6Q82 - chains A and B; structure by X-ray diffraction, 2.99 A resolution.

Chain A:
Protein: Importin beta-like protein KAP122
Organism: Saccharomyces cerevisiae (strain ATCC 204508 / S288c)
Reference sequence: P32767 (KA122_YEAST); numbering as in UniProt (aligned over 2-1081)
Chain sequence (1080 residues; row label = number of the first residue in the row):
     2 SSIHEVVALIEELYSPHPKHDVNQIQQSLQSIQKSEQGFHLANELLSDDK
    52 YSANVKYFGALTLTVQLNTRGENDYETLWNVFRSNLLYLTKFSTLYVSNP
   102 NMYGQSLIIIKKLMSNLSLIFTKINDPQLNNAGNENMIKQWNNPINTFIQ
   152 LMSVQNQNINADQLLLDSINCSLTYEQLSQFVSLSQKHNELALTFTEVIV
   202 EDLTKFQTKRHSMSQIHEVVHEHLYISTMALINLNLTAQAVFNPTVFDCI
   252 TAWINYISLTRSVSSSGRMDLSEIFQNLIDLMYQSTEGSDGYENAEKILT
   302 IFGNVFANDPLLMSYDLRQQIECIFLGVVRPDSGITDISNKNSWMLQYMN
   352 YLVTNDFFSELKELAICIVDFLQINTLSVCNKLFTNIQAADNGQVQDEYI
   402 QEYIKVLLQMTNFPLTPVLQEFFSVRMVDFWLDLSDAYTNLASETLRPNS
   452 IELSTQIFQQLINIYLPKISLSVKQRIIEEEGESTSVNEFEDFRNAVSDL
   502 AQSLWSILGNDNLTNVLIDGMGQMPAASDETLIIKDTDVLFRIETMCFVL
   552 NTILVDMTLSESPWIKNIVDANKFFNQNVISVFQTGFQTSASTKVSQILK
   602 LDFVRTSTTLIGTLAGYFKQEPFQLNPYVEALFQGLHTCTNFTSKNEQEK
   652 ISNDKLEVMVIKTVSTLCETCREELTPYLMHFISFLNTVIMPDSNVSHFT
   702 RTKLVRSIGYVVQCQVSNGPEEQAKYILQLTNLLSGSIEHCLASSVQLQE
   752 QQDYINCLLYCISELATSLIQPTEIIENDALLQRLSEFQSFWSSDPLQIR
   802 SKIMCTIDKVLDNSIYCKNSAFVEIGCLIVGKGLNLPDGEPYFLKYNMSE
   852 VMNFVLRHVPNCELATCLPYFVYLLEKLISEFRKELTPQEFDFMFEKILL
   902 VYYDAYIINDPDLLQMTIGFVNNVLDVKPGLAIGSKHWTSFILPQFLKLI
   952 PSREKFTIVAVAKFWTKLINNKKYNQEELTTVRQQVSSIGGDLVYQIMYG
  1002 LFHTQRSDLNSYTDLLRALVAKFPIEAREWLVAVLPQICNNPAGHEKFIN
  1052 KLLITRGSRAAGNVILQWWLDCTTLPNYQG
Disordered / not traced: 2, 70-77, 130-136, 156-161, 264-267, 329-342, 389-392, 1040-1043, 1077-1081
Modified positions: Mse103, Mse115, Mse138, Mse153, Mse214, Mse230, Mse270, Mse283, Mse314, Mse346, Mse350, Mse411, Mse428, Mse522, Mse525, Mse547, Mse558, Mse660, Mse681, Mse692, Mse805, Mse849, Mse853, Mse895, Mse917, Mse999 (selenomethionine; parent Met)

Chain B:
Protein: GTP-binding nuclear protein Ran
Organism: Homo sapiens
Reference sequence: P62826 (RAN_HUMAN); numbering as in UniProt (aligned over 5-180)
Chain sequence (176 residues; numbered 5 to 180; the number before each row is that of its first residue):
     5 GEPQVQFKLVLVGDGGTGKTTFVKRHLTGEFEKKYVATLGVEVHPLVFHT
    55 NRGPIKFNVWDTAGLEKFGGLRDGYYIQAQCAIIMFDVTSRVTYKNVPNW
   105 HRDLVRVCENIPIVLCGNKVDIKDRKVKAKSIVFHRKKNLQYYDISAKSN
   155 YNFEKPFLWLARKLIGDPNLEFVAMP
Disordered / not traced: 5-7, 179-180
Construct notes: engineered mutation L69 (Gln in P62826)
Bound ions: Mg2+: T24, T42 (together with GTP)
Residues lining bound ligands: GTP (guanosine-5'-triphosphate): D18, G19, G20, T21, G22, K23, T24, T25, F35, E36, K37, K38, Y39, V40, A41, T42, T66, A67, G68, L69, N122, K123, D125, I126, S150, A151, K152
Swiss-Prot annotation at these positions:
  - region: K37 to V45 (Switch-I), G68 to Q84 (Switch-II)
  - binding site (GTP): D18 to T25, E36 to T42, G68, N122 to D125, S150 to K152
  - modified residue: T24 (Phosphothreonine), K37 (N6-acetyllysine), K60 (N6-acetyllysine), K71 (N6-acetyllysine), K99 (N6-acetyllysine), K134 (N6-acetyllysine), K159 (N6-acetyllysine)
  - cross-link (Glycyl lysine isopeptide (Lys-Gly)): K71 (interchain with G-Cter in SUMO2), K152 (interchain with G-Cter in SUMO2)
  - mutagenesis: G19 (G19V: Blocks DNA replication; when associated with L-69), T24 (T24L: Has low binding affinity for GTP and GDP. Almost completely abolishes interaction with BIRC5; T24N: Has low binding affinity for GTP and GDP. Decreases nuclear import of proteins and RNA ...), T25 (T25A: Minor effect on the interaction with the alpha phosphate group of bound GTP), K37 (K37Q: Mimics acetylation; enhances the nuclear export of RELA/p65; K37R: Decreased acetylation), Y39 (Y39A: Abolishes steric hindrance that traps the essential Q-69 in an unreactive position, and causes slow GTP hydrolysis in wild-type ...), E70 (E70A: Strongly decreases the relase of bound GDP), R76 (R76E: Probable loss of interaction with NUTF2. Loss of transport to the nucleus), K134 (K134Q: Loss of normal mitotic chromosome segregation and defective mitotic spindle orientation; K134R: Loss of normal mitotic chromosome segregation and formation of sister chromatid bridges)

Interface between chain A and chain B:
Residue-residue contacts (58):
  L14(A) - W64(B)  hydrophobic
  L14(A) - L75(B)  hydrophobic
  Y15(A) - G78(B)  hydrogen bond (side chain-backbone)
  Y15(A) - I81(B)
  Y15(A) - Q82(B)
  P17(A) - Q10(B)  hydrogen bond (backbone-side chain)
  H18(A) - Q10(B)  hydrogen bond
  V23(A) - V47(B)  hydrophobic
  V23(A) - W64(B)  hydrophobic
  N24(A) - E46(B)
  N24(A) - V47(B)  hydrogen bond (side chain-backbone)
  Q27(A) - V45(B)
  Q27(A) - L75(B)
  Q27(A) - Y79(B)  hydrogen bond
  Q31(A) - G44(B)
  Q31(A) - G74(B)
  Q31(A) - L75(B)
  Q31(A) - Y79(B)  hydrogen bond
  Q34(A) - L75(B)
  N55(A) - I81(B)
  N55(A) - Q82(B)  hydrogen bond
  Y58(A) - D77(B)
  Y58(A) - I81(B)  hydrophobic
  Y58(A) - V111(B)
  F59(A) - L75(B)  hydrophobic
  L62(A) - L75(B)
  L62(A) - G78(B)
  I109(A) - R110(B)
  K112(A) - R110(B)
  K113(A) - D77(B)
  S116(A) - R110(B)
  V199(A) - R110(B)
  E202(A) - R106(B)
  E202(A) - R110(B)  salt bridge
  D203(A) - R110(B)  salt bridge
  K206(A) - N103(B)
  K206(A) - D107(B)  salt bridge
  T209(A) - N100(B)  hydrogen bond
  T209(A) - N103(B)  hydrogen bond
  T301(A) - R140(B)
  S360(A) - K142(B)
  E364(A) - R140(B)  salt bridge
  E364(A) - K141(B)  salt bridge
  D911(A) - K37(B)  salt bridge
  P912(A) - K37(B)
  P912(A) - K38(B)
  D913(A) - K37(B)  salt bridge
  R954(A) - Y39(B)
  E955(A) - K37(B)
  E955(A) - K38(B)
  E955(A) - Y39(B)  hydrogen bond (side chain-backbone)
  F957(A) - I126(B)  hydrophobic
  Q1006(A) - L69(B)
  R1007(A) - V96(B)
  R1007(A) - N100(B)
  S1008(A) - S94(B)  hydrogen bond
  S1008(A) - V96(B)
  T1074(A) - K71(B)
Also at the interface, not in a pair above, chain A (40 interface residues in all): L30, T205, K210, R427, N910
Also at the interface, not in a pair above, chain B (32 interface residues in all): K134, K152

Summary:
The interface between chain A and chain B involves 40 residues on one side and 32 on the other, with 11
hydrogen bonds and 7 salt bridges. Polar pairs include E202(A)-R110(B), D203(A)-R110(B) and K206(A)-D107(B).
Chain B binds GTP.
Chain A is Importin beta-like protein KAP122 (Saccharomyces cerevisiae (strain ATCC 204508 / S288c)) and chain
B is GTP-binding nuclear protein Ran (Homo sapiens); the structure, Crystal structure of the biportin Pdr6 in
complex with RanGTP, was determined by X-ray diffraction together with 6Q83 and 6Q84 from the same study.
